Entry 9IHF (electron microscopy, 3.16 A resolution); this record covers chains C and J of the 16 polymer chains in the assembly.

Chain C:
Name: Histone H2A type 1
Source organism: Xenopus laevis
Reference sequence: P06897 (H2A1_XENLA); residues 10-120 here correspond to UniProt positions 11-121 (UniProt number = residue number + 1)
Amino-acid sequence (111 residues; each row starts with the number of its first residue):
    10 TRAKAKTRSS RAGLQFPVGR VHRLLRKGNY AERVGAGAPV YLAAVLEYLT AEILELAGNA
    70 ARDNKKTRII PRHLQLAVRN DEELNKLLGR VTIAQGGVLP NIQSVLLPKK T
Unresolved in the structure: 10, 119-120
Differences from the reference sequence: conflict Arg99 (Gly100 in P06897)
Swiss-Prot annotation at these positions:
  - modified residue: Lys36 (N6-(2-hydroxyisobutyryl)lysine), Lys74 (N6-(2-hydroxyisobutyryl)lysine), Lys75 (N6-(2-hydroxyisobutyryl)lysine), Lys95 (N6-(2-hydroxyisobutyryl)lysine), Gln104 (N5-methylglutamine), Lys118 (N6-(2-hydroxyisobutyryl)lysine)
  - cross-link (Glycyl lysine isopeptide (Lys-Gly)): Lys13 (interchain with G-Cter in ubiquitin), Lys15 (interchain with G-Cter in ubiquitin), Lys119 (interchain with G-Cter in ubiquitin)

Chain J:
Molecule: Widom-601 DNA
Sequence (147 nucleotides; row label = number of the first residue in the row; numbers below 1 keep their minus sign (DA-73 is residue -73)):
   -73 ATCGAGAATC CCGGTGCCGA GGCCGCTCAA TTGGTCGTAG ACAGCTCTAG CACCGCTTAA
   -13 ACGCACGTAC GCGCTGTCCC CCGCGTTTTA ACCGCCAAGG GGATTACTCC CTAGTCTCCA
    47 GGCACGTGTC AGATATATAC ATCCGAT
Unresolved in the structure: -73 to -61, 73

How chain C and chain J interact:
Pairs across the interface (15; chain C residue first):
  Arg11(C) with DT43(J), hydrogen bond to the base; DC44(J), sugar contact
  Lys13(C) with DA46(J), salt bridge to the phosphate
  Arg29(C) with DG48(J), hydrogen bond to the phosphate; DC49(J), salt bridge to the phosphate
  Arg42(C) with DT38(J), hydrogen bond to the sugar; DA39(J), phosphate contact
  Val43(C) with DT38(J), sugar contact; DA39(J), hydrogen bond to the phosphate
  Gly44(C) with DT38(J), phosphate contact
  Ala45(C) with DT38(J), phosphate contact
  Thr76(C) with DA57(J), phosphate contact; DG58(J), phosphate contact
  Arg77(C) with DA57(J), sugar contact; DG58(J), phosphate contact
Also at the interface, not in a pair above, chain C (12 interface residues in all): Thr16, Glu41, Lys75
Also at the interface, not in a pair above, chain J (11 interface residues in all): DG47, DA59

In short:
The interface between chain C and chain J involves 12 residues on one side and 11 on the other, with 4
hydrogen bonds and 2 salt bridges. Polar pairs include Arg11(C)-DT43(J), Arg42(C)-DT38(J) and
Arg29(C)-DG48(J).
Chain C is Histone H2A type 1 (Xenopus laevis) and chain J is Widom-601 DNA; the structure, Nucleosome core
particle bound by one monomer and one dimer of of DTT-reduced native myeloperoxidase, was determined by
electron microscopy together with 9GEN, 9GEO, 9GEP, 9GEQ, 9GER, 9IHD and 9IHE from the same study.
